6Y2B - chains A and C of the 3 polymer chains in the assembly; structure by X-ray diffraction, 1.37 A resolution.

[Chain A]
Name: Lymphocyte antigen HLA-B27
Source organism: Homo sapiens
Reference sequence: A0A2R7Z5J3 (A0A2R7Z5J3_HUMAN); residues 1-276 here correspond to UniProt positions 25-300 (UniProt number = residue number + 24)
Sequence (276 residues; row label = number of the first residue in the row):
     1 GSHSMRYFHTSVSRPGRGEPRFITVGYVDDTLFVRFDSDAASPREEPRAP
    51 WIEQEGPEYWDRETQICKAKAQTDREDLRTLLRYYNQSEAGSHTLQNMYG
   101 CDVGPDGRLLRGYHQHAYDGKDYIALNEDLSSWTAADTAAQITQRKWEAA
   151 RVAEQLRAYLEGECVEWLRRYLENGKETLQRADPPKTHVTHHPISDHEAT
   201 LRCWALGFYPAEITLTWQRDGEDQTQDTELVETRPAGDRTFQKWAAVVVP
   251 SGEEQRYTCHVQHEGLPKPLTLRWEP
Disulfide bonds: C101-C164, C203-C259

[Chain C]
Name: mQ
Source organism: synthetic construct
Sequence (9 residues; each row starts with the number of its first residue):
     1 GRLNQPIKV

[Chain A / chain C interface]
Residue-residue contacts - 37 pairs, chain A then chain C:
  M5(A) with G1(C)
  Y7(A) with G1(C), hydrogen bond (side chain-backbone); R2(C)
  H9(A) with R2(C), hydrogen bond
  T24(A) with R2(C), hydrogen bond
  E45(A) with R2(C), salt bridge
  E63(A) with G1(C); R2(C), salt bridge
  I66(A) with R2(C); L3(C); N4(C)
  C67(A) with R2(C), hydrogen bond
  T73(A) with K8(C)
  E76(A) with K8(C), salt bridge
  D77(A) with K8(C); V9(C), hydrogen bond (side chain-backbone)
  T80(A) with V9(C)
  L81(A) with V9(C), hydrophobic
  Y84(A) with V9(C), hydrogen bond (side chain-backbone)
  Y99(A) with R2(C); L3(C), hydrogen bond (side chain-backbone)
  H114(A) with I7(C)
  T143(A) with V9(C), hydrogen bond (side chain-backbone)
  K146(A) with V9(C), hydrogen bond (side chain-backbone)
  W147(A) with I7(C), hydrophobic; K8(C), hydrogen bond (side chain-backbone)
  V152(A) with Q5(C), hydrogen bond (backbone-side chain); I7(C), hydrophobic
  Q155(A) with Q5(C), hydrogen bond
  L156(A) with L3(C), hydrophobic; Q5(C); I7(C), hydrophobic
  Y159(A) with G1(C), hydrogen bond (side chain-backbone); R2(C); L3(C)
  W167(A) with G1(C)
  Y171(A) with G1(C), hydrogen bond (side chain-backbone)
Interface residues without a listed pair, chain A (31 interface residues in all): V25, V34, Y59, H116, Y123, E163

[Overview]
The interface between chain A and chain C involves 31 residues on one side and 8 on the other, with 14
hydrogen bonds and 3 salt bridges. Polar pairs include E45(A)-R2(C), E63(A)-R2(C) and E76(A)-K8(C).
Chain A is Lymphocyte antigen HLA-B27 (Homo sapiens) and chain C is mQ (synthetic construct); the structure,
Crystal structure of HLA-B2709 complexed with the nona-peptide mQ, was determined by X-ray diffraction.
